PDB entry 2VDO | X-ray diffraction, 2.51 A resolution | chains H and L of the 5 polymer chains in the assembly

[Chain H]
Protein: Monoclonal antibody 10E5 heavy chain
From: Mus musculus
Notes: antibody fragment or engineered binder
Sequence (221 residues; numbered 1 to 221; the number before each row is that of its first residue):
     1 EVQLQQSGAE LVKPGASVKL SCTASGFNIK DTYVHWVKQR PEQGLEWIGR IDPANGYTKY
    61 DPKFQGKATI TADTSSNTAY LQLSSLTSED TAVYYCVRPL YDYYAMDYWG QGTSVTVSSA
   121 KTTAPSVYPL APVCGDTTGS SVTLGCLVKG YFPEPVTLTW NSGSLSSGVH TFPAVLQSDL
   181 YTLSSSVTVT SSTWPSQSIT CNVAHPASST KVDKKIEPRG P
Disordered / not traced: 135-136
Disulfides: C22-C96, C146-C201

[Chain L]
Protein: Monoclonal antibody 10E5 light chain
From: Mus musculus
Notes: antibody fragment or engineered binder
Sequence (214 residues; each row starts with the number of its first residue):
     1 DILMTQSPSS MSVSLGDTVS ITCHASQGIS SNIGWLQQKP GKSFMGLIYY GTNLVDGVPS
    61 RFSGSGSGAD YSLTISSLDS EDFADYYCVQ YAQLPYTFGG GTKLEIKRAD AAPTVSIFPP
   121 SSEQLTSGGA SVVCFLNNFY PKDINVKWKI DGSERQNGVL NSWTDQDSKD STYSMSSTLT
   181 LTKDEYERHN SYTCEATHKT STSPIVKSFN RNEC
Disulfides: C23-C88, C134-C194
Reported in the primary citation:
  - post-translational modification sites: N157

[Interface between chain H and chain L]
Residue-residue contacts (76; chain H residue first):
  H35(H) - Y96(L)
  V37(H) - F98(L)  hydrophobic
  Q39(H) - Q38(L)  hydrogen bond
  Q39(H) - F44(L)
  Q39(H) - Y87(L)
  L45(H) - F44(L)  hydrophobic
  L45(H) - Y87(L)  hydrophobic
  L45(H) - F98(L)
  W47(H) - P95(L)  hydrophobic
  W47(H) - Y96(L)
  W47(H) - F98(L)
  K59(H) - L94(L)
  D61(H) - P95(L)
  Y95(H) - Q38(L)  hydrogen bond
  Y95(H) - S43(L)
  Y95(H) - F44(L)
  L100(H) - V55(L)  hydrophobic
  L100(H) - D56(L)
  Y101(H) - Y49(L)
  Y101(H) - D56(L)  hydrogen bond
  D102(H) - Y50(L)
  D102(H) - Y91(L)
  Y104(H) - Y91(L)
  Y104(H) - Y96(L)  hydrogen bond (backbone-side chain)
  A105(H) - Y91(L)
  M106(H) - L36(L)
  M106(H) - Y96(L)  hydrophobic
  D107(H) - G46(L)  hydrogen bond (backbone-backbone)
  D107(H) - Y49(L)
  D107(H) - V55(L)
  W109(H) - L36(L)
  W109(H) - F44(L)  hydrophobic
  G110(H) - S43(L)  hydrogen bond (backbone-side chain)
  Q111(H) - S43(L)
  Y128(H) - S121(L)
  Y128(H) - E123(L)
  Y128(H) - Q124(L)
  Y128(H) - S127(L)
  P129(H) - S121(L)
  P129(H) - E123(L)
  L130(H) - F118(L)
  L130(H) - V133(L)  hydrophobic
  A131(H) - F118(L)
  V133(H) - I117(L)
  V133(H) - P119(L)
  V133(H) - F209(L)  hydrophobic
  C134(H) - C214(L)  disulfide
  T143(H) - S116(L)
  T143(H) - F118(L)
  L147(H) - S131(L)
  K149(H) - Q124(L)
  K149(H) - S131(L)
  H170(H) - N137(L)
  H170(H) - N138(L)  hydrogen bond
  H170(H) - S174(L)  hydrogen bond
  F172(H) - F135(L)  hydrophobic
  F172(H) - N137(L)
  F172(H) - S162(L)
  F172(H) - T164(L)
  F172(H) - S174(L)
  F172(H) - M175(L)
  F172(H) - S176(L)
  P173(H) - S162(L)  hydrogen bond (backbone-side chain)
  P173(H) - W163(L)
  V175(H) - L160(L)  hydrophobic
  V175(H) - N161(L)
  V175(H) - S162(L)
  Q177(H) - L160(L)
  S184(H) - F135(L)
  S184(H) - S176(L)  hydrogen bond
  S185(H) - F135(L)
  S186(H) - F135(L)
  S186(H) - N137(L)  hydrogen bond
  R219(H) - P119(L)  hydrogen bond (side chain-backbone)
  R219(H) - P120(L)  hydrogen bond (side chain-backbone)
  G220(H) - C214(L)
Interface residues without a listed pair, chain H (48 interface residues in all): E46, R50, K63, G112, P132, L144, G145, T171, L176, T182, P221
Interface residues without a listed pair, chain L (46 interface residues in all): D1, M45, I48, D167, T178, T180, E213
Disulfides between the chains: C134(H)-C214(L)

[Overview]
48 residues of chain H face 46 of chain L across their interface, with 1 disulfide bond and 13 hydrogen bonds.
Polar contacts include Q39(H)-Q38(L), Y95(H)-Q38(L) and Y101(H)-D56(L). From the paper: a modification site at
N157(L).
Here chain H is Monoclonal antibody 10E5 heavy chain and chain L is Monoclonal antibody 10E5 light chain, both
from Mus musculus. Entry 2VDO (Integrin AlphaIIbBeta3 Headpiece Bound to Fibrinogen Gamma chain peptide,
HHLGGAKQAGDV) was determined by X-ray diffraction, deposited together with 2VC2, 2VDK, 2VDL, 2VDM, 2VDN, 2VDP,
2VDQ and 2VDR.
